PDB entry 3N9N | X-ray diffraction, 2.30 A resolution | chains A and B of the 3 polymer chains in the assembly

# Chain A
Protein: Putative uncharacterized protein
From: Caenorhabditis elegans
Notes: EC 1.14.11.27; fragment: PHD domain
UniProtKB: Q9GYI0 (Q9GYI0_CAEEL); residues 188-711 here correspond to UniProt positions 201-724 (UniProt number = residue number + 13)
Sequence (528 residues; numbered 184 to 711; the number before each row is that of its first residue):
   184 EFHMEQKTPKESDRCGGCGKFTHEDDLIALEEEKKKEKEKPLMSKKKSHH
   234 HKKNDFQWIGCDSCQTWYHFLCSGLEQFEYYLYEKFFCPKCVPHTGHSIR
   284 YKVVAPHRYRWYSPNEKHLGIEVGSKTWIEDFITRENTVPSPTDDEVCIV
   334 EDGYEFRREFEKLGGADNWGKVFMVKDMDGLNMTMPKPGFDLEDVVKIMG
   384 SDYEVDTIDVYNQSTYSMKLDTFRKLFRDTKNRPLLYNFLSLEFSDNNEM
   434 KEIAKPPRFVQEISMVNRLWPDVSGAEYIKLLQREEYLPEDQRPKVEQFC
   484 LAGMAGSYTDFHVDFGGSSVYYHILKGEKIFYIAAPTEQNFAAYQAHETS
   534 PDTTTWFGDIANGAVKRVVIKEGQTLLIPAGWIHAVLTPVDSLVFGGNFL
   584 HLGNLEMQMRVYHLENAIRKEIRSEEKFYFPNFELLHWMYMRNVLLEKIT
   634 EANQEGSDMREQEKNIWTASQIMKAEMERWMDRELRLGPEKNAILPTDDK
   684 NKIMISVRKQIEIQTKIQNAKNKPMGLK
Disordered / not traced: 184-191, 209-234, 705-711
Differences from the reference sequence: expression tag (184-187)
Bound ions: Zn2+ site 1: C198, C201, H252, C255; Zn2+ site 2: C244, C247, C271, C274; Fe2+: H495, D497, H567 (together with N-oxalylglycine)
Ligand contacts: N-oxalylglycine (OGA): N421, L423, L484, T492, H495, D497, V503, Y505, K512, H567, V569, T571
Swiss-Prot annotation at these positions:
  - zinc finger: S195 to H277 (PHD-type)
  - binding site (substrate): T492 to D497, Y505, K512, H567
  - binding site (Fe cation): H495, D497, H567
From the paper describing this entry:
  - mutagenesis - D196A, W241A, G243E, D245A, Q248A, W250A: abolished binding to Histone H3 peptide (chain B)
  - Fe2+ coordination: H495, D497, H567
  - binding site for N-oxalylglycine: N421, T492, Y505
  - mutagenesis - D389A, Q396A, T398A, F482A, D497A, Y505A, E531I, N581A: decreased catalytic activity
  - mutagenesis - S424A, E609A/K610A/F611A: abolished catalytic activity
  - specificity-determining residues: T398, E531 (by similarity / conservation)
  - specificity-determining residues: D389, E609

# Chain B
Protein: Histone H3 peptide
Notes: fragment: JMJC domain
UniProtKB: P08898 (H3_CAEEL); residues 1-32 here correspond to UniProt positions 2-33 (UniProt number = residue number + 1)
Sequence (32 residues; numbered 1 to 32; the number before each row is that of its first residue):
     1 ARTKQTARKSTGGKAPRKQLATKAARKSAPAS
Disordered / not traced: 7-32
Modified / non-standard residues: K4 (n-trimethyllysine; M3L); K9 (N-dimethyl-lysine; MLY)
Swiss-Prot annotation at these positions:
  - modified residue: K4 (N6,N6,N6-trimethyllysine), K9 (N6,N6,N6-trimethyllysine), S10 (Phosphoserine), K14 (N6-acetyllysine), K23 (N6-acetyllysine), K27 (N6,N6,N6-trimethyllysine), S28 (Phosphoserine)

# Chain A / chain B interface
Pairs across the interface - 21 pairs, chain A then chain B:
  D196(A) with K4(B)
  F239(A) with K4(B); Q5(B); T6(B), hydrogen bond (backbone-backbone)
  Q240(A) with K4(B)
  W241(A) with T3(B); K4(B), hydrogen bond (backbone-backbone); T6(B), hydrogen bond
  I242(A) with A1(B), hydrophobic; R2(B)
  G243(A) with R2(B), hydrogen bond (backbone-backbone)
  C244(A) with R2(B), hydrogen bond (backbone-side chain)
  D245(A) with R2(B), salt bridge
  Q248(A) with R2(B), hydrogen bond
  W250(A) with R2(B); T3(B); K4(B)
  F253(A) with T3(B)
  Y266(A) with A1(B), hydrogen bond (backbone-backbone)
  E267(A) with A1(B)
  Y284(A) with A1(B), hydrogen bond (side chain-backbone)
Also at the interface, not in a pair above, chain A (15 interface residues in all): Y263
Interface features reported in the paper:
  - specific contacts: D196(A)-K4(B), W241(A)-K4(B), C244(A)-R2(B) (backbone contact), D245(A)-R2(B) (hydrogen bond), Q248(A)-R2(B) (hydrogen bond), W250(A)-K4(B)

# Overview
Chain A and chain B form an interface of 15 and 6 residues respectively; the contacts include 8 hydrogen bonds
and 1 salt bridge. Polar pairs include D245(A)-R2(B), W241(A)-T6(B) and C244(A)-R2(B). The paper describes
contacts between D196(A) and K4(B), W241(A) and K4(B) and W250(A) and K4(B); a backbone contact between
C244(A) and R2(B); hydrogen bonds between D245(A) and R2(B) and Q248(A) and R2(B). From the paper: a binding
site for N-oxalylglycine at N421(A), T492(A) and Y505(A); D389A, Q396A and T398A of chain A, among others,
reduce catalytic activity; 16 substitutions were tested in all.
Here chain A is Putative uncharacterized protein (Caenorhabditis elegans) and chain B is Histone H3 peptide.
Entry 3N9N (ceKDM7A from C.elegans, complex with H3K4me3K9me2 peptide and NOG) was determined by X-ray
diffraction (same publication as 3N9L, 3N9M, 3N9O, 3N9P and 3N9Q).
